Entry 8V9J (electron microscopy, 3.10 A resolution); this record covers chains A and N of the 59 polymer chains in the assembly.

# Chain A
Molecule: 23S Ribosomal RNA
From: Mycolicibacterium smegmatis MC2 155
Sequence (3164 nucleotides; row label = number of the first residue in the row; numbers below 1 keep their minus sign (U-2 is residue -2)):
    -2 UUGUAAGUGU UUAAGGGCGC AUGGUGGAUG CCUUGGCACU GGGAGCCGAU GAAGGACGUA
    58 GGAGGCUGCG AUAAGCCUCG GGGAGCUGUC AACCGAGCGU UGAUCCGAGG AUGUCCGAAU
   118 GGGGAAACCC GGCACGAGUG AUGUCGUGUC ACCAGGCGCU GAAUAUAUAG GCGUCUGGGG
   178 GGAACGCGGG GAAGUGAAAC AUCUCAGUAC CCGUAGGAAG AGAAAACAAA AUGUGAUUCC
   238 GUGAGUAGUG GCGAGCGAAA GCGGAGGAUG GCUAAACCGU AUGCAUGUGA UACCGGGUAG
   298 GGGUUGUGUG UGCGGGGUUG UGGGACCUAU CUUUCCGGCU CUACCUGGCU GGAGGGCAGU
   358 GAGAAAAUGU UGUGGUUAGC GGAAAUGGCU UGGGAUGGCC UGCCGUAGAC GGUGAGAGCC
   418 CGGUACGUGA AAACCCGACG UCUGUCUUGA UGGUGUUCCC GAGUAGCAGC GGGCCCGUGG
   478 AAUCUGCUGU GAAUCUGCCG GGACCACCCG GUAAGCCUGA AUACUUCCCA GUGACCGAUA
   538 GCGGAUUAGU ACCGUGAGGG AAUGGUGAAA AGUACCCCGG GAGGGGAGUG AAAGAGUACC
   598 UGAAACCGUG CGCUUACAAU CCGUCAGAGC CCUCGACGUG UCGUGGGGUG AUGGCGUGCC
   658 UUUUGAAGAA UGAGCCUGCG AGUCAGGGAC AUGUCGCGAG GUUAACCCGG GUGGGGUAGC
   718 CGCAGCGAAA GCGAGUCUGA AUAGGGCGUA UCCACACAAG AGUGUGUGGU GUAGUGGUGU
   778 GUUCUGGACC CGAAGCGGAG UGAUCUACCC AUGGCCAGGG UGAAGCGCGG GUAAGACCGC
   838 GUGGAGGCCC GAACCCACUU AGGUUGAAGA CUGAGGGGAU GAGCUGUGGG UAGGGGUGAA
   898 AGGCCAAUCA AACUCCGUGA UAGCUGGUUC UCCCCGAAAU GCAUUUAGGU GCAGCGUCGC
   958 AUGUUUCUUG CCGGAGGUAG AGCUACUGGA UGGCCGAUGG GCCCCACAGG GUUACUGACG
  1018 UCAGCCAAAC UCCGAAUGCC GGUAAGUCCA AGAGUGCGGC AGUGGGACGG CGGGGGAUAA
  1078 GCUCCGUGCG UCGAGAGGGA AACAGCCCAG AUCGCCGGCU AAGGCCCCUA AGCGUGUGCU
  1138 AAGUGGAAAA GGAUGUGCAG UCGCGAAGAC AACCAGGAGG UUGGCUUAGA AGCAGCCACC
  1198 CUUGAAAGAG UGCGUAAUAG CUCACUGGUC AAGUGAUUGU GCGCCGAUAA UGUAGCGGGG
  1258 CUCAAGCACA CCGCCGAAGC CGCGGCAGCC AACGUGUUGG CUGGGUAGGG GAGCGUCCUG
  1318 CAUCCGGUGA AGCCGCCGAG UGAUCGAGUG GUGGAGGGUG UGGGAGUGAG AAUGCAGGCA
  1378 UGAGUAGCGA UUAGGCAAGU GAGAACCUUG CCCGCCGAAA GACCAAGGGU UCCUGGGCCA
  1438 GGCCAGUCCG CCCAGGGUGA GUCGGGACCU AAGGCGAGGC CGACAGGCGU AGUCGAUGGA
  1498 CAACGGGUUG AUAUUCCCGU ACCCGUGUAU GUGCGUCCAU GAUGAAUCAG CGGUACUAAC
  1558 CAUCCAAAAC CACCGUGACC GCACCUUUCG GGGUGUGGCG UUGGUGGGGC UGCAUGGGAC
  1618 CUUCGUUGGU AGUAGUCAAG CGAUGGGGUG ACGCAGGAAG GUAGCCGUAC CGGUCAGUGG
  1678 UAAUACCGGG GUAAGCCUGU AGGGAGUCAG AUAGGUAAAU CCGUCUGGCA UAUAUCCUGA
  1738 GAGGUGAUGC AUAGCCGAGU GAGGCGAAUU CGGUGAUCCU AUGCUGCCGA GAAAAGCCUC
  1798 UAGCGAGGAC AUACACGGCC CGUACCCCAA ACCAACACAG GUGGUCAGGU AGAGAAUACU
  1858 AAGGCGUACG AGUGAACUAU GGUUAAGGAA CUCGGCAAAA UGCCCCCGUA ACUUCGGGAG
  1918 AAGGGGGACC CACAUGGCGU GUAAGCCUUU ACGGCCCAAG CGUGAGUGGG UGGCACAAAC
  1978 CAGUGAGAAG CGACUGUUUA CUAAAAACAC AGGUCCGUGC GAAGUCGCAA GACGAUGUAU
  2038 ACGGACUGAC GCCUGCCCGG UGCUGGAAGG UUAAGAGGAC CCGUUAACUC CCUUUGGGGG
  2098 UGAAGCGGAG AAUUUAAGCC CCAGUAAACG GCGGUGGUAA CUAUAACCAU CCUAAGGUAG
  2158 CGAAAUUCCU UGUCGGGUAA GUUCCGACCU GCACGAAUGG CGUAACGACU UCUCAACUGU
  2218 CUCAACCAUA GACUCGGCGA AAUUGCACUA CGAGUAAAGA UGCUCGUUAC GCGCGGCAGG
  2278 ACGAAAAGAC CCCGGGACCU UCACUACAAC UUGGUAUUGG UGCUCGAUAC GGUUUGUGUA
  2338 GGAUAGGUGG GAGACUGUGA AGCUCACACG CCAGUGUGGG UGGAGUCGUU GUUGAAAUAC
  2398 CACUCUGAUC GUAUUGGGCC UCUAACCUCG GACCGUAUAU CCGGUUCAGG GACAGUGCCU
  2458 GGUGGGUAGU UUAACUGGGG CGGUUGCCUC CUAAAAUGUA ACGGAGGCGC CCAAAGGUUC
  2518 CCUCAACCUG GACGGCAAUC AGGUGUUGAG UGUAAGUGCA CAAGGGAGCU UGACUGCGAG
  2578 ACGGACAUGU CGAGCAGGGA CGAAAGUCGG GACUAGUGAU CCGGCACCUC UGAGUGGAAG
  2638 GGGUGUCGCU CAACGGAUAA AAGGUACCCC GGGGAUAACA GGCUGAUCUU CCCCAAGAGU
  2698 CCAUAUCGAC GGGAUGGUUU GGCACCUCGA UGUCGGCUCG UCGCAUCCUG GGGCUGGAGC
  2758 AGGUCCCAAG GGUUGGGCUG UUCGCCCAUU AAAGCGGCAC GCGAGCUGGG UUUAGAACGU
  2818 CGUGAGACAG UUCGGUCUCU AUCCGCCGCG CGCGUCAGAA GCUUGAGGAA ACCUGUCCCU
  2878 AGUACGAGAG GACCGGGACG GACGAACCUC UGGUAUACCA GUUGUCCCAC CAGGGGCACG
  2938 GCUGGAUAGC CACGUUCGGA CAGGAUAACC GCUGAAAGCA UCUAAGCGGG AAACCUCUUC
  2998 CAAGACCAGG CUUCUCACCC UCUAGGAGGG AUAAGGCCCC CCGCAGACCA CGGGAUUGAU
  3058 AGACCAGACC UGGAAGCCUA GUAAUAGGUG CAGGGAACUG GCACUAACCG GCCGAAAACU
  3118 UACAACACCC CAUAAUCGUU GUAAGAAGAA AACAUUGACG CACC
Disordered / not traced: -2 to 1, 1563-1608, 3121-3161

# Chain N
Protein: 50S ribosomal protein L15
From: Mycolicibacterium smegmatis MC2 155
UniProtKB: A0QSG8 (A0QSG8_MYCS2); numbering as in UniProt (aligned over 1-147)
Chain sequence (147 residues; each row starts with the number of its first residue):
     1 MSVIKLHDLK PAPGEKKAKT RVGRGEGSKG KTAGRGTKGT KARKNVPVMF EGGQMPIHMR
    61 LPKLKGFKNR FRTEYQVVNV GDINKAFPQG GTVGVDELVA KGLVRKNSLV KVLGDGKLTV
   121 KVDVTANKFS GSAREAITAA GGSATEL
Disordered / not traced: 1-2

# Chain A / chain N interface
Residue-residue contacts (145; chain A residue first):
  A195(A) - Phe50(N)  base contact
  A244(A) - Lys68(N)  salt bridge to the phosphate
  A244(A) - Arg70(N)  sugar contact
  G245(A) - Lys68(N)  phosphate contact
  C249(A) - Lys63(N)  hydrogen bond to the sugar
  G250(A) - Met59(N)  sugar contact
  A251(A) - Met49(N)  phosphate contact
  A251(A) - His58(N)  salt bridge to the phosphate
  U658(A) - Lys31(N)  salt bridge to the phosphate
  U659(A) - Lys31(N)  salt bridge to the phosphate
  U659(A) - Lys38(N)  hydrogen bond to the phosphate
  U660(A) - Lys38(N)  salt bridge to the phosphate
  G679(A) - Val22(N)  sugar contact
  G679(A) - Arg24(N)  salt bridge to the phosphate
  G679(A) - Thr32(N)  base contact
  G679(A) - Ala33(N)  base contact
  G679(A) - Arg35(N)  hydrogen bond to the base
  G690(A) - Gly14(N)  hydrogen bond to the sugar
  G690(A) - Glu15(N)  hydrogen bond to the base
  U691(A) - Ala12(N)  sugar contact
  U691(A) - Pro13(N)  sugar contact
  U691(A) - Glu15(N)  sugar contact
  U714(A) - Lys106(N)  hydrogen bond to the sugar
  G719(A) - Arg105(N)  hydrogen bond to the base
  C720(A) - Gln76(N)  base contact
  C720(A) - Arg105(N)  base contact
  A721(A) - Asn79(N)  hydrogen bond to the base
  A721(A) - Leu113(N)  base contact
  G724(A) - Arg72(N)  base contact
  A725(A) - Lys65(N)  salt bridge to the phosphate
  A725(A) - Gly66(N)  sugar contact
  A725(A) - Phe67(N)  hydrogen bond to the sugar
  A726(A) - Phe67(N)  sugar contact
  A726(A) - Asn69(N)  hydrogen bond to the phosphate
  A727(A) - Asn69(N)  hydrogen bond to the phosphate
  A727(A) - Arg72(N)  salt bridge to the phosphate
  G728(A) - Arg72(N)  hydrogen bond to the base
  G730(A) - Tyr75(N)  base contact
  G730(A) - Val77(N)  base contact
  G730(A) - Lys111(N)  hydrogen bond to the base
  G730(A) - Leu113(N)  base contact
  G730(A) - Ser130(N)  phosphate contact
  G730(A) - Gly131(N)  hydrogen bond to the phosphate
  A731(A) - Leu113(N)  phosphate contact
  A731(A) - Gly114(N)  hydrogen bond to the phosphate
  A731(A) - Asp115(N)  base contact
  A731(A) - Ser130(N)  hydrogen bond to the phosphate
  A731(A) - Ser132(N)  hydrogen bond to the phosphate
  G776(A) - Lys17(N)  hydrogen bond to the sugar
  U777(A) - Lys17(N)  hydrogen bond to the sugar
  U777(A) - Lys19(N)  phosphate contact
  G778(A) - Lys19(N)  phosphate contact
  G778(A) - Thr20(N)  hydrogen bond to the phosphate
  C781(A) - Asn45(N)  hydrogen bond to the phosphate
  C786(A) - Arg35(N)  salt bridge to the phosphate
  C786(A) - Ala42(N)  hydrogen bond to the base
  A919(A) - Lys44(N)  salt bridge to the phosphate
  G920(A) - Thr40(N)  hydrogen bond to the sugar
  G920(A) - Lys44(N)  salt bridge to the phosphate
  C921(A) - Gly39(N)  phosphate contact
  U922(A) - Lys38(N)  phosphate contact
  U922(A) - Arg43(N)  base contact
  G923(A) - Lys38(N)  phosphate contact
  G923(A) - Arg43(N)  hydrogen bond to the base
  U925(A) - Gly23(N)  hydrogen bond to the sugar
  U925(A) - Lys31(N)  base contact
  U926(A) - Gly23(N)  phosphate contact
  U926(A) - Arg24(N)  hydrogen bond to the base
  U926(A) - Gly25(N)  hydrogen bond to the phosphate
  U926(A) - Gly30(N)  phosphate contact
  U926(A) - Lys31(N)  hydrogen bond to the phosphate
  C927(A) - Arg24(N)  sugar contact
  C927(A) - Gly25(N)  phosphate contact
  U928(A) - Gly25(N)  phosphate contact
  U928(A) - Glu26(N)  phosphate contact
  U928(A) - Gly27(N)  hydrogen bond to the phosphate
  U928(A) - Ser28(N)  base contact
  C929(A) - Gly27(N)  base contact
  A940(A) - Gln54(N)  hydrogen bond to the sugar
  U941(A) - Gly52(N)  hydrogen bond to the sugar
  U941(A) - Gly53(N)  sugar contact
  U941(A) - Gln54(N)  sugar contact
  G946(A) - Thr40(N)  hydrogen bond to the sugar
  G946(A) - Gly52(N)  hydrogen bond to the base
  U947(A) - Thr40(N)  hydrogen bond to the phosphate
  U947(A) - Lys41(N)  phosphate contact
  U947(A) - Val46(N)  phosphate contact
  U947(A) - Phe50(N)  sugar contact
  U947(A) - Gly52(N)  base contact
  G948(A) - Lys41(N)  salt bridge to the phosphate
  G948(A) - Phe50(N)  sugar contact
  G948(A) - Glu51(N)  sugar contact
  G1059(A) - Arg35(N)  sugar contact
  G1059(A) - Gly36(N)  phosphate contact
  G1059(A) - Lys41(N)  salt bridge to the phosphate
  U1060(A) - Gly36(N)  phosphate contact
  U1060(A) - Thr37(N)  hydrogen bond to the phosphate
  A1304(A) - Thr32(N)  phosphate contact
  A1304(A) - Gly36(N)  sugar contact
  G1305(A) - Thr32(N)  hydrogen bond to the phosphate
  G1305(A) - Gly34(N)  hydrogen bond to the phosphate
  G1305(A) - Arg35(N)  hydrogen bond to the phosphate
  G1305(A) - Gly36(N)  hydrogen bond to the phosphate
  G1306(A) - Lys29(N)  salt bridge to the phosphate
  G1308(A) - Lys17(N)  salt bridge to the phosphate
  G1317(A) - Leu6(N)  base contact
  G1317(A) - His7(N)  base contact
  C1318(A) - Leu6(N)  sugar contact
  C1318(A) - His7(N)  hydrogen bond to the sugar
  A1319(A) - His7(N)  sugar contact
  G1357(A) - His7(N)  base contact
  U1358(A) - His7(N)  sugar contact
  U1358(A) - Lys10(N)  phosphate contact
  G1360(A) - Lys16(N)  salt bridge to the phosphate
  U1364(A) - Arg21(N)  base contact
  G1365(A) - Arg21(N)  salt bridge to the phosphate
  G1365(A) - Arg24(N)  salt bridge to the phosphate
  A2582(A) - Gln54(N)  hydrogen bond to the base
  C2583(A) - Arg60(N)  hydrogen bond to the base
  A2584(A) - Arg60(N)  sugar contact
  A2584(A) - Leu61(N)  phosphate contact
  A2616(A) - Met55(N)  base contact
  A2616(A) - Arg60(N)  hydrogen bond to the sugar
  U2617(A) - Met59(N)  hydrogen bond to the sugar
  U2617(A) - Arg60(N)  sugar contact
  U2617(A) - Leu61(N)  phosphate contact
  U2617(A) - Pro62(N)  phosphate contact
  C2618(A) - Pro62(N)  phosphate contact
  C2618(A) - Lys63(N)  hydrogen bond to the phosphate
  C2619(A) - Lys63(N)  salt bridge to the phosphate
  C2627(A) - Phe67(N)  base contact
  U2628(A) - Phe67(N)  sugar contact
  U2628(A) - Asn69(N)  sugar contact
  G2629(A) - Phe71(N)  sugar contact
  A2630(A) - Arg70(N)  base contact
  A2630(A) - Phe71(N)  sugar contact
  G2638(A) - Phe67(N)  base contact
  G2639(A) - Gly66(N)  hydrogen bond to the phosphate
  G2639(A) - Phe67(N)  sugar contact
  G2640(A) - Lys65(N)  phosphate contact
  G2640(A) - Gly66(N)  phosphate contact
  U2641(A) - Lys65(N)  salt bridge to the phosphate
  G2652(A) - Gln54(N)  base contact
  G2652(A) - Met55(N)  sugar contact
  G2652(A) - Arg60(N)  base contact
Interface residues without a listed pair, chain A (87 interface residues in all): G252, U680, C692, A696, G697, C718, C723, U780, C787, G924, A1058, G1307, G1359, G2653
Interface residues without a listed pair, chain N (77 interface residues in all): Leu9, Pro11, Ala18, Ile57, Gly102, Leu103

# Summary
Chain A and chain N form an interface of 87 and 77 residues respectively, with 46 hydrogen bonds and 20 salt
bridges. Polar pairs include G679(A)-Arg35(N), G690(A)-Glu15(N) and G719(A)-Arg105(N).
Here chain A is 23S Ribosomal RNA and chain N is 50S ribosomal protein L15, both from Mycolicibacterium
smegmatis MC2 155. Entry 8V9J (Cryo-EM structure of the Mycobacterium smegmatis 70S ribosome in complex with
hibernation factor Msmeg1130 (Balon) (Structure ...) was determined by electron microscopy together with 8V9K
and 8V9L from the same study.
